3F4Z - chains B and C of the 3 polymer chains in the assembly; structure by X-ray diffraction, 2.10 A resolution.

Chain B (and C):
Name: alpha/beta-peptide analogue of the HIV gp41 CHR domain
Notes: chain C of this document is another copy of the same molecule, construct and numbering; everything in this record applies to it too
Sequence (40 residues; numbered 0 to 39; the number before each row is that of its first residue; numbering starts at 0):
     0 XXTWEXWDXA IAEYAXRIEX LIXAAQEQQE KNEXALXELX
Disordered / not traced: 0-4, 39 (chain C: fully traced)
Modified / non-standard residues: ACE (acetyl group) at position 0, B3T (3-amino-2,3,5-trideoxy-D-threo-pentonic acid) at position 1, XCP ((1S,2S)-2-aminocyclopentanecarboxylic acid) at position 5, XPC ((3S,4R)-4-aminopyrrolidine-3-carboxylic acid) at position 8, XCP ((1S,2S)-2-aminocyclopentanecarboxylic acid) at position 15, XCP ((1S,2S)-2-aminocyclopentanecarboxylic acid) at position 19, XPC ((3S,4R)-4-aminopyrrolidine-3-carboxylic acid) at position 22, XCP ((1S,2S)-2-aminocyclopentanecarboxylic acid) at position 33, XPC ((3S,4R)-4-aminopyrrolidine-3-carboxylic acid) at position 36, NH2 (amino group) at position 39; E12, E26, E29 ((3s)-3-aminohexanedioic acid; B3E)

Interface between chain B and chain C:
Contacting residue pairs (27):
  A9(B) with W3(C), hydrophobic
  Y13(B) with W6(C); D7(C), hydrogen bond; I10(C), hydrophobic
  R16(B) with A11(C); A14(C); E18(C), salt bridge
  I17(B) with I10(C); A14(C); I17(C), hydrophobic
  L20(B) with A14(C), hydrophobic; I17(C), hydrophobic; E18(C)
  A23(B) with I21(C), hydrophobic
  A24(B) with I21(C)
  Q27(B) with A24(C); Q25(C), hydrogen bond; Q28(C), hydrogen bond
  K30(B) with Q28(C)
  N31(B) with A24(C), hydrogen bond (side chain-backbone); Q27(C); Q28(C); N31(C)
  A34(B) with N31(C)
  L35(B) with N31(C)
  E37(B) with L35(C)
  L38(B) with L35(C), hydrophobic
Also at the interface, not in a pair above, chain B (15 interface residues in all): I21
Also at the interface, not in a pair above, chain C (17 interface residues in all): Y13, A34

Overview:
15 residues of chain B face 17 of chain C across their interface, with 4 hydrogen bonds and 1 salt bridge.
Polar pairs include R16(B)-E18(C), Y13(B)-D7(C) and Q27(B)-Q25(C).
Both chains are alpha/beta-peptide analogue of the HIV gp41 CHR domain. Entry 3F4Z (Trimeric helix bundle
formed by an alpha/beta-peptide derivative of the HIV gp41 CHR domain) was determined by X-ray diffraction
together with 3G7A, 3F4Y and 3F50 from the same study.
